Entry 6EDZ (X-ray diffraction, 2.67 A resolution); this record covers chains A and B of the 4 polymer chains in the assembly.

== Chain A (and B) ==
Molecule: Isocitrate lyase 2
From: Mycobacterium tuberculosis (strain CDC 1551 / Oshkosh)
Notes: EC 4.1.3.1; chain B of this document is another copy of the same molecule, construct and numbering; everything in this record applies to it too
Reference sequence: Q8VJU4 (ACEA2_MYCTO); residues 1-766 here = UniProt positions 1-766
Sequence (786 residues; numbered -19 to 766; the number before each row is that of its first residue; numbers below 1 keep their minus sign (Met-19 is residue -19)):
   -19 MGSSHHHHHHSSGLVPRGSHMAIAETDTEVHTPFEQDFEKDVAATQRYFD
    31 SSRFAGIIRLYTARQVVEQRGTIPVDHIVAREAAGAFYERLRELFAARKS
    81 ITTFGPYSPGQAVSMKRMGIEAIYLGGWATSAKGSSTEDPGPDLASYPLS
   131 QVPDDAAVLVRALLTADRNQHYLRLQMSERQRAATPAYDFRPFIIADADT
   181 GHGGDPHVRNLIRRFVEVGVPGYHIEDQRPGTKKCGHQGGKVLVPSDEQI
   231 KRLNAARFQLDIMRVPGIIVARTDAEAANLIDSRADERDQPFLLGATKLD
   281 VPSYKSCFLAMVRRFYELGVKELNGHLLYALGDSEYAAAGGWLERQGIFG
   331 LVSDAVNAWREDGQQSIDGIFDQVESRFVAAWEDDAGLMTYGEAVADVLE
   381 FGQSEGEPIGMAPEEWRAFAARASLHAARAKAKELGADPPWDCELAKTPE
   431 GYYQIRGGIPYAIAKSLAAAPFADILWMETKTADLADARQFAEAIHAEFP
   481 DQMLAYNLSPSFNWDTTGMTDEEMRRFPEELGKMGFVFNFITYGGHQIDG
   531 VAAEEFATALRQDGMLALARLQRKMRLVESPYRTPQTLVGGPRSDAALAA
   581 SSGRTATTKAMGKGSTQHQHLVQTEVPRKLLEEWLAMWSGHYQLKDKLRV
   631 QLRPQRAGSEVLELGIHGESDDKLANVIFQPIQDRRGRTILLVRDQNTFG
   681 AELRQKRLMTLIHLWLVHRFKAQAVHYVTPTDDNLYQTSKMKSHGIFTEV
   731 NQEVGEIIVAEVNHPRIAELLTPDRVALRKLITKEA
Not modelled in the structure: -19 to 11, 381-391, 591-600, 766 (chain B: -19 to 10, 215-217, 346-347, 383-391, 592-602, 766)
Construct notes: initiating methionine (-19); expression tag (-18 to 0)
Modified residues: Cys215 (S-oxy cysteine; CSX)
Small-molecule neighbours: acetyl coenzyme A (ACO): Val673, Arg674, Asp675, Gln676, Asn677, Thr678, Leu683, Arg684, Gln685, Lys686, Arg687, Leu688, Met689, Thr690, Tyr707, Val708, Thr709, Pro710, Thr711, Asp713, Asn714, Tyr716, Gln717, Lys720, Met721, His724, Lys764
Swiss-Prot annotation at these positions:
  - active site: Cys215 (Proton acceptor)
  - binding site (substrate): Gly106 to Trp108, Gly216, His217, Arg252, Asn487 to Ser491, Thr522
  - binding site (Mg(2+)): Asp177
What the authors report for this chain:
  - catalytic residues: Lys213 to His217 (by similarity / conservation)

== How chain A and chain B interact ==
Pairs across the interface - 97 pairs, chain A then chain B:
  Thr12(A) - Glu159(B)
  Thr12(A) - Arg162(B)
  Phe14(A) - His151(B)
  Phe14(A) - Arg154(B)
  Phe14(A) - Leu155(B)  hydrophobic
  Phe14(A) - Arg162(B)
  Glu15(A) - Arg162(B)  salt bridge
  Phe18(A) - Leu155(B)  hydrophobic
  Leu40(A) - Ala580(B)
  Leu40(A) - Gly583(B)
  Tyr41(A) - Ala580(B)
  Arg44(A) - Arg584(B)
  Gln45(A) - Ala580(B)
  Gln45(A) - Arg584(B)
  Glu48(A) - Tyr152(B)
  Glu48(A) - Leu155(B)
  Gln49(A) - Arg148(B)
  Gln49(A) - Arg573(B)  hydrogen bond (side chain-backbone)
  Gln49(A) - Ala576(B)
  Gln49(A) - Ala577(B)
  Arg50(A) - Arg148(B)
  Gly51(A) - Asp147(B)
  Gly51(A) - Arg148(B)
  Gly51(A) - His151(B)  hydrogen bond (backbone-side chain)
  Thr52(A) - Asp147(B)  hydrogen bond
  Thr52(A) - His151(B)
  Ile53(A) - Leu144(B)  hydrophobic
  Ile53(A) - Asp147(B)  hydrogen bond (backbone-side chain)
  Ile53(A) - Phe170(B)
  Ile53(A) - Arg171(B)
  Pro54(A) - Ile58(B)
  Pro54(A) - Val59(B)
  Pro54(A) - Glu62(B)
  Val55(A) - Ile58(B)  hydrophobic
  Asp56(A) - Asp56(B)
  Asp56(A) - Ile58(B)
  Ile58(A) - Pro54(B)
  Ile58(A) - Val55(B)  hydrophobic
  Ile58(A) - Asp56(B)
  Val59(A) - Pro54(B)
  Val59(A) - Val55(B)  hydrophobic
  Glu62(A) - Pro54(B)
  Arg141(A) - Arg193(B)
  Arg141(A) - Glu197(B)  salt bridge
  Leu144(A) - Ile53(B)  hydrophobic
  Asp147(A) - Gly51(B)
  Asp147(A) - Thr52(B)  hydrogen bond (side chain-backbone)
  Asp147(A) - Ile53(B)  hydrogen bond (side chain-backbone)
  Arg148(A) - Gln49(B)
  Arg148(A) - Arg50(B)
  Arg148(A) - Gly51(B)
  His151(A) - Phe14(B)
  His151(A) - Gly51(B)
  His151(A) - Thr52(B)
  Tyr152(A) - Glu48(B)
  Arg154(A) - Phe14(B)
  Leu155(A) - Phe14(B)  hydrophobic
  Leu155(A) - Phe18(B)  hydrophobic
  Leu155(A) - Glu48(B)
  Gln156(A) - Arg44(B)  hydrogen bond
  Glu159(A) - Thr12(B)
  Glu159(A) - Glu15(B)
  Arg162(A) - Phe14(B)
  Arg162(A) - Glu15(B)
  Phe170(A) - Ile53(B)
  Arg171(A) - Ile53(B)
  Asp185(A) - Leu578(B)
  Asp185(A) - Ser581(B)
  Arg189(A) - Ala577(B)
  Arg189(A) - Ser581(B)  hydrogen bond
  Arg193(A) - Arg141(B)
  Glu197(A) - Arg141(B)  salt bridge
  Lys231(A) - Ser581(B)
  Asn234(A) - Ala580(B)  hydrogen bond (side chain-backbone)
  Asn234(A) - Ser581(B)  hydrogen bond (side chain-backbone)
  Ala235(A) - Ser581(B)
  Phe238(A) - Ala577(B)  hydrophobic
  Phe238(A) - Ala580(B)  hydrophobic
  Arg573(A) - Gln49(B)  hydrogen bond (backbone-side chain)
  Ala576(A) - Gln49(B)
  Ala577(A) - Gln49(B)
  Ala577(A) - Arg189(B)
  Ala577(A) - Phe238(B)  hydrophobic
  Leu578(A) - Asp185(B)
  Ala580(A) - Leu40(B)
  Ala580(A) - Tyr41(B)  hydrophobic
  Ala580(A) - Gln45(B)
  Ala580(A) - Asn234(B)
  Ala580(A) - Phe238(B)  hydrophobic
  Ser581(A) - Asp185(B)
  Ser581(A) - Arg189(B)  hydrogen bond
  Ser581(A) - Lys231(B)
  Ser581(A) - Asn234(B)
  Ser581(A) - Ala235(B)
  Ser582(A) - Lys231(B)
  Gly583(A) - Leu40(B)
  Arg584(A) - Gln45(B)  hydrogen bond
Other interface residues (no listed pair), chain A (52 interface residues in all): Pro172, Ala579
Other interface residues (no listed pair), chain B (52 interface residues in all): Gln156, Ala579, Ser582, Thr585

== Summary ==
Chain A and chain B each contribute 52 residues to their interface, with 13 hydrogen bonds and 3 salt bridges.
Among the polar pairs are Glu15(A)-Arg162(B), Arg141(A)-Glu197(B) and Gln49(A)-Arg573(B). Chain A binds acetyl
coenzyme A. From UniProt: active-site residue Cys215(A), 12 substrate-binding residues and Mg2+-binding
residue Asp177(A) on chain A. From the paper: the catalytic residue Lys213(A).
Both chains are Isocitrate lyase 2 (Mycobacterium tuberculosis (strain CDC 1551 / Oshkosh)). Entry 6EDZ
(Crystal structure of Mycobacterium tuberculosis ICL2 in complex with acetyl-CoA, form I) was determined by
X-ray diffraction (same publication as 6EDW and 6EE1).
